Entry 7KHA (electron microscopy, 3.13 A resolution); this record covers chains A and B of the 12 polymer chains in the assembly.

[Chain A]
Name: CRISPR-associated protein, CT1134 family
From: Desulfovibrio vulgaris (strain Hildenborough / ATCC 29579 / DSM 644 / NCIMB 8303)
UniProt: Q72WF9 (Q72WF9_DESVH); residue numbers follow UniProt; this construct covers 8-227
Amino-acid sequence (220 residues; each row starts with the number of its first residue):
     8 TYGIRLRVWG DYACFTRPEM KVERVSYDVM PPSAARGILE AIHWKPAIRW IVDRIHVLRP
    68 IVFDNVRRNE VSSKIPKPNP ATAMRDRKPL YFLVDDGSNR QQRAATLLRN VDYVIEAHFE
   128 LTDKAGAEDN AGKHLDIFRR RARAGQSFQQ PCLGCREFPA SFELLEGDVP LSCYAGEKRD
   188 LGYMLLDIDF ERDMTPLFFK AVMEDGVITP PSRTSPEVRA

[Chain B]
Name: CRISPR-associated protein, TM1801 family
From: Desulfovibrio vulgaris (strain Hildenborough / ATCC 29579 / DSM 644 / NCIMB 8303)
UniProt: Q72WF7 (Q72WF7_DESVH); numbering as in UniProt (aligned over 1-290)
Amino-acid sequence (290 residues; numbered 1 to 290; the number before each row is that of its first residue):
     1 MTAIANRYEF VLLFDVENGN PNGDPDAGNM PRIDPETGHG LVTDVCLKRK IRNHVALTKE
    61 GAERFNIYIQ EKAILNETHE RAYTACDLKP EPKKLPKKVE DAKRVTDWMC TNFYDIRTFG
   121 AVMTTEVNCG QVRGPVQMAF ARSVEPVVPQ EVSITRMAVT TKAEAEKQQG DNRTMGRKHI
   181 VPYGLYVAHG FISAPLAEKT GFSDEDLTLF WDALVNMFEH DRSAARGLMS SRKLIVFKHQ
   241 NRLGNAPAHK LFDLVKVSRA EGSSGPARSF ADYAVTVGQA PEGVEVKEML
Disordered / not traced: 167-170

[Chain A / chain B interface]
Residue-residue contacts (85):
  Trp-16(A) / His-249(B)
  Asp-18(A) / Arg-142(B)  salt bridge
  Tyr-19(A) / Asp-34(B)  hydrogen bond
  Tyr-19(A) / Leu-41(B)
  Tyr-19(A) / Phe-140(B)  hydrophobic
  Tyr-19(A) / Arg-142(B)
  Val-69(A) / Glu-36(B)
  Asp-71(A) / Pro-35(B)
  Val-73(A) / Arg-32(B)
  Arg-74(A) / Pro-25(B)
  Arg-74(A) / Asp-26(B)  salt bridge
  Arg-74(A) / Arg-32(B)  hydrogen bond (backbone-side chain)
  Arg-75(A) / Arg-32(B)
  Arg-75(A) / Phe-140(B)
  Lys-81(A) / Leu-75(B)
  Lys-81(A) / Asn-76(B)  hydrogen bond (backbone-side chain)
  Lys-81(A) / Val-122(B)
  Lys-81(A) / Thr-124(B)  hydrogen bond (side chain-backbone)
  Ile-82(A) / Ile-74(B)
  Ile-82(A) / Asn-76(B)
  Pro-83(A) / Glu-126(B)
  Lys-84(A) / Glu-80(B)  salt bridge
  Lys-84(A) / Glu-126(B)  salt bridge
  Pro-87(A) / Glu-80(B)
  Ala-88(A) / Glu-77(B)
  Ala-88(A) / Glu-80(B)
  Thr-89(A) / Arg-81(B)
  Ala-90(A) / Arg-81(B)
  Asp-93(A) / Arg-81(B)  salt bridge
  Asp-93(A) / Trp-108(B)
  Arg-94(A) / Glu-63(B)
  Arg-94(A) / Trp-108(B)
  Lys-95(A) / Glu-63(B)  salt bridge
  Lys-95(A) / Asn-66(B)
  Pro-96(A) / Asn-66(B)
  Leu-97(A) / Tyr-68(B)
  Leu-97(A) / Thr-78(B)
  Leu-97(A) / Phe-113(B)
  Tyr-98(A) / Tyr-68(B)  hydrophobic
  Tyr-98(A) / Glu-71(B)
  Tyr-98(A) / Ala-73(B)  hydrophobic
  Tyr-98(A) / Ile-74(B)
  Tyr-98(A) / Leu-75(B)  hydrogen bond (backbone-backbone)
  Phe-99(A) / Ile-69(B)
  Phe-99(A) / Gln-70(B)
  Phe-99(A) / Glu-71(B)
  Phe-99(A) / Ala-73(B)
  Phe-99(A) / Leu-75(B)
  Leu-100(A) / Gln-70(B)
  Leu-100(A) / Glu-71(B)  hydrogen bond (backbone-backbone)
  Leu-100(A) / Lys-72(B)
  Leu-100(A) / Ala-73(B)  hydrogen bond (backbone-backbone)
  Val-101(A) / Arg-49(B)
  Val-101(A) / Ile-69(B)
  Val-101(A) / Gln-70(B)
  Asp-102(A) / Gln-70(B)
  Asp-103(A) / Lys-72(B)  salt bridge
  Gln-109(A) / Pro-25(B)
  Arg-116(A) / Asp-34(B)  salt bridge
  Arg-116(A) / Glu-36(B)
  Arg-148(A) / Leu-243(B)
  Ala-151(A) / Ala-246(B)
  Gly-152(A) / Pro-247(B)
  Gln-153(A) / Asn-241(B)
  Gln-153(A) / Gly-244(B)
  Ser-154(A) / Leu-243(B)
  Phe-155(A) / Ser-193(B)
  Phe-155(A) / Pro-195(B)  hydrophobic
  Phe-155(A) / Leu-196(B)  hydrophobic
  Gln-156(A) / Arg-133(B)
  Gln-156(A) / Ser-193(B)
  Gln-156(A) / Leu-196(B)
  Gln-157(A) / Phe-191(B)
  Gln-157(A) / Ala-248(B)
  Arg-163(A) / Arg-133(B)
  Arg-163(A) / Gln-137(B)
  Arg-163(A) / Met-138(B)
  Glu-164(A) / Asp-44(B)
  Glu-164(A) / Ala-139(B)
  Glu-164(A) / Phe-140(B)
  Pro-166(A) / Ala-139(B)  hydrophobic
  Pro-166(A) / Phe-191(B)  hydrophobic
  Ser-168(A) / His-249(B)
  Phe-169(A) / His-249(B)
  Glu-170(A) / His-249(B)  salt bridge
Interface residues without a listed pair, chain A (48 interface residues in all): Phe-70, Asn-76, Arg-92, Ala-111, Phe-165
Interface residues without a listed pair, chain B (53 interface residues in all): Arg-7, Asp-24, Thr-43, Val-45, His-79, Thr-84, Asn-245

[Overview]
The interface between chain A and chain B involves 48 residues on one side and 53 on the other; the contacts
include 7 hydrogen bonds and 9 salt bridges. Among the polar pairs are Asp-18(A)/Arg-142(B),
Arg-74(A)/Asp-26(B) and Lys-84(A)/Glu-80(B).
Here chain A is CRISPR-associated protein, CT1134 family and chain B is CRISPR-associated protein, TM1801
family, both from Desulfovibrio vulgaris (strain Hildenborough / ATCC 29579 / DSM 644 / NCIMB 8303). Entry
7KHA (Cryo-EM Structure of the Desulfovibrio vulgaris Type I-C Apo Cascade) was determined by electron
microscopy.
